8WLD - chains H and E of the 15 polymer chains in the assembly; structure by electron microscopy, 3.48 A resolution.

== Chain H (and E) ==
Molecule: SIR2-like domain-containing protein
From: Paenibacillus sp. 453mf
Notes: chain E of this document is another copy of the same molecule, construct and numbering; everything in this record applies to it too
UniProtKB: A0A1I6T0R8 (A0A1I6T0R8_9BACL); residue numbers follow UniProt; this construct covers 1-381
Amino-acid sequence (381 residues; each row starts with the number of its first residue):
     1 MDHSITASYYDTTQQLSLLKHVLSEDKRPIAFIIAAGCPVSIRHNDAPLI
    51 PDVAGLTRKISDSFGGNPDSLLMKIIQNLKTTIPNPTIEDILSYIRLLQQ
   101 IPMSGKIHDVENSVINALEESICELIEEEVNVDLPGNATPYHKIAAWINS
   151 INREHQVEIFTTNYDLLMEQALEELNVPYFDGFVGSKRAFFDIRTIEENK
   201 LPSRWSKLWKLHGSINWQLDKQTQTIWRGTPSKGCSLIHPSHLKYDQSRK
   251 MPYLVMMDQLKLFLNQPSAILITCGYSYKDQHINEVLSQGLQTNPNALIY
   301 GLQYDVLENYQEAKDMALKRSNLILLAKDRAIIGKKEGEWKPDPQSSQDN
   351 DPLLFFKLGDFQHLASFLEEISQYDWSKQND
Unresolved in the structure: 1-10, 64-71, 342-356, 374-381 (chain E: 1-7, 65-67, 246-250, 343-353, 374-381)

== Interface between chain H and chain E ==
Residue-residue contacts (6):
  Pro102(H) with Asn78(E)
  Lys106(H) with Lys106(E); Ile107(E)
  Ile107(H) with Met103(E); Lys106(E)
  Tyr245(H) with Glu285(E)
Interface residues without a listed pair, chain H (6 interface residues in all): Asn78, Met103
Interface residues without a listed pair, chain E (6 interface residues in all): Pro102

== Summary ==
Chain H and chain E each contribute 6 residues to their interface.
Both chains are SIR2-like domain-containing protein (Paenibacillus sp. 453mf). Entry 8WLD (Cryo-EM structure
of SIR2/HerA antiphage complex) was determined by electron microscopy.
